Entry 3J0P (electron microscopy, 10.60 A resolution (very low resolution: no residue pairs are listed; an interface is given only as per-side residue counts)); this record covers chains a and L of the 18 polymer chains in the assembly.

Chain a:
Molecule: 40S ribosomal RNA fragment
Organism: Oryctolagus cuniculus
Sequence (48 nucleotides; each row starts with the number of its first residue):
   541 GGAGGGCAAG UCAUGGUGCC AGCAGCCGCG GUAAUUCCAG CUCCAAUA

Chain L:
Name: Ribosomal protein S23
Organism: Oryctolagus cuniculus
Amino-acid sequence (141 residues; each row starts with the number of its first residue):
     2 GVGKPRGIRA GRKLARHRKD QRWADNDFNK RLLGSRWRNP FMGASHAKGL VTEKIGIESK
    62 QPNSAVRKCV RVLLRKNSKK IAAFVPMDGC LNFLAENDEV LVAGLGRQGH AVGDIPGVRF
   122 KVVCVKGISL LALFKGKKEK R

Interface between chain a and chain L:
At this resolution (11 A) residue pairs are not listed: 13 residues of chain a and 18 of chain L lie at the interface.

In short:
The interface between chain a and chain L involves 13 residues on one side and 18 on the other.
Here chain a is 40S ribosomal RNA fragment and chain L is Ribosomal protein S23, both from Oryctolagus
cuniculus. Entry 3J0P (Core of mammalian 80S pre-ribosome in complex with tRNAs fitted to a 10.6A cryo-em map:
rotated ...) was determined by electron microscopy together with 3J0L and 3J0O from the same study.
